1QE1 - chains A and B; structure by X-ray diffraction, 2.85 A resolution.

== Chain A ==
Molecule: Reverse transcriptase, subunit P66
Organism: Human immunodeficiency virus type 1 BH10
Notes: EC 2.7.7.49; fragment: subunit a (p66), residues 168-725
UniProt: P03366 (POL_HV1B1); residues 1-558 here correspond to UniProt positions 168-725 (UniProt number = residue number + 167)
Sequence (558 residues; row label = number of the first residue in the row):
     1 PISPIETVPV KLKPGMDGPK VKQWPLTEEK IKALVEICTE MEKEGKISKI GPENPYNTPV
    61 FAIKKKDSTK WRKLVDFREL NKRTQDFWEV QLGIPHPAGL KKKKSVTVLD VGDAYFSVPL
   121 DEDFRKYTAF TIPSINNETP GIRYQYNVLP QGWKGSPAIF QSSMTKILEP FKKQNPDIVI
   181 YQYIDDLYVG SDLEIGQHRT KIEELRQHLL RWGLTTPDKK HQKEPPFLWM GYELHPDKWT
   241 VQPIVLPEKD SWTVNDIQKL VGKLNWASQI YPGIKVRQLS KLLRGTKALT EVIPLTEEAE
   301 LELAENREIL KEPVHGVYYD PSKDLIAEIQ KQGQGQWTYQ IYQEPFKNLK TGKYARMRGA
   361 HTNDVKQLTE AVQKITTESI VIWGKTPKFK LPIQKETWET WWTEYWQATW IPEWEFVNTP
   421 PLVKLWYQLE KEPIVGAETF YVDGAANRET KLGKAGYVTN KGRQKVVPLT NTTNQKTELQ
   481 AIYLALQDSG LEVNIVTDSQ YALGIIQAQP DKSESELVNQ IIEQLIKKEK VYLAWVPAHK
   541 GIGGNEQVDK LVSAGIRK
Unresolved in the structure: 557-558
Differences from the reference sequence: engineered mutation Ile184 (Met351 in P03366), Ser280 (Cys447 in P03366)
From the paper describing this entry:
  - conformationally variable residues (order/disorder transition): Ile184
  - mutagenesis - M184I: decreased catalytic activity on 3TCTP (citing earlier work)

== Chain B ==
Molecule: Reverse transcriptase, subunit P51
Organism: Human immunodeficiency virus type 1 BH10
Notes: EC 2.7.7.49; fragment: subunit b (p51), residues 168-594
UniProt: P03366 (POL_HV1B1); residues 1-427 here correspond to UniProt positions 168-594 (UniProt number = residue number + 167)
Sequence (427 residues; row label = number of the first residue in the row):
     1 PISPIETVPV KLKPGMDGPK VKQWPLTEEK IKALVEICTE MEKEGKISKI GPENPYNTPV
    61 FAIKKKDSTK WRKLVDFREL NKRTQDFWEV QLGIPHPAGL KKKKSVTVLD VGDAYFSVPL
   121 DEDFRKYTAF TIPSINNETP GIRYQYNVLP QGWKGSPAIF QSSMTKILEP FKKQNPDIVI
   181 YQYIDDLYVG SDLEIGQHRT KIEELRQHLL RWGLTTPDKK HQKEPPFLWM GYELHPDKWT
   241 VQPIVLPEKD SWTVNDIQKL VGKLNWASQI YPGIKVRQLS KLLRGTKALT EVIPLTEEAE
   301 LELAENREIL KEPVHGVYYD PSKDLIAEIQ KQGQGQWTYQ IYQEPFKNLK TGKYARMRGA
   361 HTNDVKQLTE AVQKITTESI VIWGKTPKFK LPIQKETWET WWTEYWQATW IPEWEFVNTP
   421 PLVKLWY
Unresolved in the structure: 219-230
Differences from the reference sequence: engineered mutation Ile184 (Met351 in P03366), Ser280 (Cys447 in P03366)

== Interface between chain A and chain B ==
Contacting residue pairs - 95 pairs, chain A then chain B:
  Val8(A) - Glu53(B)
  Pro9(A) - Glu53(B)
  Gln85(A) - Glu53(B)  hydrogen bond (side chain-backbone)
  Asp86(A) - Lys20(B)  salt bridge
  Trp88(A) - Lys20(B)
  Trp88(A) - Val21(B)
  Trp88(A) - Pro52(B)
  Trp88(A) - Asn54(B)
  Trp88(A) - Pro55(B)
  Trp88(A) - Asn57(B)
  Trp88(A) - Arg143(B)
  Val90(A) - Pro140(B)
  Gln91(A) - Ser134(B)  hydrogen bond
  Gln91(A) - Asn137(B)
  Gln91(A) - Thr139(B)
  Gln91(A) - Pro140(B)
  Gln91(A) - Gly141(B)
  Leu92(A) - Gln23(B)
  Leu92(A) - Pro25(B)  hydrophobic
  Leu92(A) - Asn137(B)  hydrogen bond (backbone-side chain)
  Gly93(A) - Asn137(B)  hydrogen bond (backbone-side chain)
  Pro95(A) - Asn136(B)
  Pro95(A) - Asn137(B)
  His96(A) - Asn136(B)  hydrogen bond (backbone-side chain)
  Gly99(A) - Asn136(B)
  Gln161(A) - Pro140(B)
  Ser162(A) - Pro52(B)
  Thr165(A) - Pro140(B)
  Val179(A) - Glu138(B)
  Ile180(A) - Glu138(B)
  Tyr181(A) - Glu138(B)  hydrogen bond
  Gln373(A) - Thr397(B)  hydrogen bond
  Thr377(A) - Thr400(B)
  Ile380(A) - Leu26(B)
  Val381(A) - Pro25(B)  hydrophobic
  Val381(A) - Asn136(B)  hydrogen bond (backbone-backbone)
  Val381(A) - Asn137(B)
  Ile382(A) - Ile135(B)
  Ile382(A) - Asn136(B)
  Gly384(A) - Thr27(B)
  Gly384(A) - Glu28(B)  hydrogen bond (backbone-backbone)
  Gly384(A) - Ile135(B)
  Trp402(A) - Lys331(B)  hydrogen bond (backbone-side chain)
  Trp402(A) - Asp364(B)
  Tyr405(A) - Lys331(B)  hydrogen bond (backbone-side chain)
  Trp406(A) - Lys331(B)
  Trp406(A) - Thr419(B)  hydrogen bond (side chain-backbone)
  Gln407(A) - Lys331(B)  hydrogen bond (backbone-side chain)
  Gln407(A) - Pro392(B)
  Gln407(A) - Ile393(B)
  Gln407(A) - Val417(B)  hydrogen bond (side chain-backbone)
  Gln407(A) - Asn418(B)  hydrogen bond
  Ala408(A) - Lys331(B)
  Ala408(A) - Trp337(B)  hydrophobic
  Ala408(A) - Asp364(B)
  Ala408(A) - Pro392(B)  hydrogen bond (backbone-backbone)
  Ala408(A) - Ile393(B)
  Thr409(A) - Asp364(B)
  Trp410(A) - Asn363(B)
  Trp410(A) - Val365(B)  hydrophobic
  Trp410(A) - Trp401(B)
  Trp410(A) - Tyr405(B)
  Pro433(A) - Asn255(B)
  Ile434(A) - Thr290(B)  hydrogen bond (backbone-side chain)
  Val435(A) - Thr290(B)
  Thr439(A) - Ala288(B)
  Thr439(A) - Leu289(B)
  Tyr441(A) - Lys287(B)  hydrogen bond (side chain-backbone)
  Tyr441(A) - Leu289(B)
  Val458(A) - Thr286(B)
  Thr459(A) - Thr286(B)
  Asn460(A) - Thr286(B)
  Asn494(A) - Leu289(B)
  Val496(A) - Leu289(B)  hydrophobic
  Leu503(A) - Pro421(B)  hydrophobic
  Tyr532(A) - Asn255(B)  hydrogen bond
  Tyr532(A) - Lys259(B)
  Tyr532(A) - Leu289(B)  hydrophobic
  Ala534(A) - Lys259(B)
  Val536(A) - Gln258(B)
  Pro537(A) - Asn265(B)
  Lys540(A) - Asn265(B)  hydrogen bond
  Lys540(A) - Val276(B)
  Gly541(A) - Ser280(B)
  Ile542(A) - Gln258(B)
  Ile542(A) - Ser280(B)
  Ile542(A) - Leu283(B)
  Ile542(A) - Arg284(B)  hydrogen bond (backbone-backbone)
  Gly543(A) - Leu283(B)
  Gly543(A) - Gly285(B)
  Gly544(A) - Gly285(B)  hydrogen bond (backbone-backbone)
  Gly544(A) - Thr286(B)
  Glu546(A) - Arg284(B)  salt bridge
  Gln547(A) - Gly285(B)
  Gln547(A) - Thr286(B)
Also at the interface, not in a pair above, chain A (66 interface residues in all): Lys11, Phe87, Ile94, Leu100, Ala158, Ile159, Gln182, Thr376, Trp383, Pro412, Glu432, Gly436, Trp535
Also at the interface, not in a pair above, chain B (61 interface residues in all): Lys22, Trp24, Tyr56, Lys126, Thr131, Pro133, Val254, Gly262, Gln394, Glu396, Val423

== Overview ==
66 residues of chain A and 61 residues of chain B are in contact, with 22 hydrogen bonds and 2 salt bridges.
Polar pairs include Asp86(A)-Lys20(B), Glu546(A)-Arg284(B) and Gln85(A)-Glu53(B). The paper reports that M184I
of chain A reduces catalytic activity on 3TCTP; conformational variability at Ile184(A).
Here chain A is Reverse transcriptase, subunit P66 and chain B is Reverse transcriptase, subunit P51, both
from Human immunodeficiency virus type 1 BH10. Entry 1QE1 (Crystal structure of 3TC-resistant M184I mutant of
HIV-1 reverse transcriptase) was determined by X-ray diffraction, deposited together with 1J5O.
